9CL6 - chains I and G of the 12 polymer chains in the assembly; structure by electron microscopy, 2.77 A resolution.

Chain I:
Name: Ammonia monooxygenase alpha subunit
Source organism: Nitrosomonas europaea ATCC 19718
Notes: EC 1.14.99.39
UniProtKB: Q04507 (AMOA_NITEU); residues 3-276 here = UniProt positions 3-276
Amino-acid sequence (274 residues; row label = number of the first residue in the row):
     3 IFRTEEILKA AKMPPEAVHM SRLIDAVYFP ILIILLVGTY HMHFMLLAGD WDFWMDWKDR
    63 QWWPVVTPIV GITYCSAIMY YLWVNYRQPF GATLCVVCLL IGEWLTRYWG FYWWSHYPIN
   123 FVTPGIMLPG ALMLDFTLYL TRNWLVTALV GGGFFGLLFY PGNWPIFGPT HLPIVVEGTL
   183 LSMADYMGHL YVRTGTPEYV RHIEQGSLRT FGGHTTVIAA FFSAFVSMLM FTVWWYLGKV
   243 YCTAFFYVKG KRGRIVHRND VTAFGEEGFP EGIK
Swiss-Prot annotation at these positions:
  - binding site (Cu(+)): D187, H191, H204

Chain G:
Name: Ammonia monooxygenase subunit C
Source organism: Nitrosomonas europaea ATCC 19718
UniProtKB: Q82T63 (Q82T63_NITEU); numbering as in UniProt (aligned over 18-271)
Amino-acid sequence (254 residues; each row starts with the number of its first residue):
    18 YDMSLWYDSK FYKFGMITML LVAIFWVWYQ RYFAYSHGMD SMEPEFDRVW MGLWRVHMAI
    78 MPLFALVTWG WILKTRDTKE QLDNLDPKLE IKRYFYYMMW LGVYIFGVYW GGSFFTEQDA
   138 SWHQVIIRDT SFTPSHVVMF YGSFPMYIVC GVATYLYAMT RLPLFSRGIS FPLVMAIAGP
   198 LMILPNVGLN EWGHAFWFME ELFSAPLHWG FVVLGWAGLF QGGVAAQIIT RYSNLTDVVW
   258 NNQSKEILNN RIVA
Metal / ion sites: Cu ion: D136, H140

Chain I / chain G interface:
Residue-residue contacts - 26 pairs, chain I then chain G:
  Q63(I) - F213(G)
  Q63(I) - W214(G)
  W64(I) - W209(G)  hydrophobic
  W64(I) - W214(G)
  V67(I) - W209(G)
  L151(I) - M199(G)  hydrophobic
  Q207(I) - W214(G)
  S209(I) - A212(G)
  R211(I) - H211(G)
  R211(I) - A212(G)
  R211(I) - E217(G)
  T212(I) - A212(G)  hydrogen bond (side chain-backbone)
  T212(I) - F213(G)
  F213(I) - D146(G)
  F213(I) - T147(G)
  T217(I) - F213(G)
  I220(I) - E208(G)
  I220(I) - W209(G)  hydrophobic
  F224(I) - G205(G)
  F224(I) - L206(G)  hydrophobic
  F224(I) - W209(G)  hydrophobic
  F227(I) - M199(G)  hydrophobic
  F227(I) - P202(G)
  F227(I) - N203(G)
  F227(I) - L206(G)  hydrophobic
  M230(I) - M199(G)  hydrophobic
Other interface residues (no listed pair), chain I (20 interface residues in all): L147, I205, H216, A221, F223, L231
Other interface residues (no listed pair), chain G (20 interface residues in all): R145, S148, V191, M216, E218, L231

Overview:
The chain I/chain G interface involves 20 residues from each chain; the contacts include 1 hydrogen bond. Its
one hydrogen-bonded contact is T212(I)-A212(G). The Cu ion site is built by D136(G) and H140(G). Curated
annotation (UniProt) lists 3 Cu+-binding residues on chain I.
Here chain I is Ammonia monooxygenase alpha subunit and chain G is Ammonia monooxygenase subunit C, both from
Nitrosomonas europaea ATCC 19718. Entry 9CL6 (Ammonia monooxygenase in native membranes) was determined by
electron microscopy (same publication as 9CL1, 9CL2, 9CL3, 9CL4 and 9CL5).
